Entry 5V8L (electron microscopy, 4.30 A resolution (low resolution: residue-level contacts below are approximate; hydrogen-bond / salt-bridge calls are withheld)); this record covers chains B and E of the 14 polymer chains in the assembly.

Chain B (and E):
Protein: gp41
From: Human immunodeficiency virus 1
Notes: chain E of this document is another copy of the same molecule, construct and numbering; everything in this record applies to it too
UniProt: Q2N0S6 (Q2N0S6_9HIV1); residues 512-664 here correspond to UniProt positions 509-661 (UniProt number = residue number - 3)
Amino-acid sequence (153 residues; row label = number of the first residue in the row):
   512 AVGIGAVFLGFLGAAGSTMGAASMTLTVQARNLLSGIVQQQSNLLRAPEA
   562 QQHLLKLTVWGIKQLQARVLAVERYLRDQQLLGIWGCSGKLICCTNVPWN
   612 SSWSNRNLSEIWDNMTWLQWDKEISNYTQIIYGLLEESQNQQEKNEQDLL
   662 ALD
Unresolved in the structure: 512-519, 547-565 (chain E: 512-519, 547-567)
Sequence notes: conflict Pro559 (Ile556 in Q2N0S6), Cys605 (Thr602 in Q2N0S6)
Disulfides: Cys598-Cys604
Covalently attached groups: N-acetylglucosamine (NAG) linked to Asn611, Asn618, Asn637

Chain B / chain E interface:
Contacting residue pairs - 26 pairs, chain B then chain E:
  Ser534(B) - Gln652(E)
  Met535(B) - Gln652(E)
  Thr538(B) - Glu647(E)
  Thr538(B) - Gln652(E)
  Ala541(B) - Gln591(E)
  Arg542(B) - Gln591(E)
  Arg542(B) - Glu647(E)
  Arg542(B) - Glu648(E)
  Leu545(B) - Leu587(E)
  Leu545(B) - Arg588(E)
  Leu545(B) - Gln591(E)
  Ser546(B) - Arg588(E)
  Leu568(B) - Ile573(E)
  Leu576(B) - Gln577(E)
  Arg579(B) - Gln577(E)
  Arg579(B) - Val580(E)
  Arg579(B) - Leu581(E)
  Arg579(B) - Glu584(E)
  Val583(B) - Leu587(E)
  Tyr586(B) - Gln591(E)
  Gly600(B) - Gly594(E)
  Gly600(B) - Lys655(E)
  Lys601(B) - Lys655(E)
  Lys601(B) - Gln658(E)
  Leu602(B) - Gln652(E)
  Leu602(B) - Lys655(E)
Other interface residues (no listed pair), chain B (21 interface residues in all): Leu537, Val539, Leu544, Val580, Ile603, Cys605
Other interface residues (no listed pair), chain E (18 interface residues in all): Val583, Ile595, Asp659, Ala662

Overview:
The interface between chain B and chain E involves 21 residues on one side and 18 on the other. Covalently
linked N-acetylglucosamine: at Asn611(B), Asn618(B) and Asn637(B).
Both chains are gp41 (Human immunodeficiency virus 1). Entry 5V8L (BG505 SOSIP.664 trimer in complex with
broadly neutralizing HIV antibodies 3BNC117 and PGT145) was determined by electron microscopy, deposited
together with 5V8M and 5UY3.
